4PRF - chains B and A; structure by X-ray diffraction, 2.40 A resolution.

== Chain B ==
Molecule: Hepatitis Delta virus ribozyme
Sequence (76 nucleotides; numbered 98 to 173; the number before each row is that of its first residue):
    98 GAUGGCCGGCAUGGUCCCAGCCUCCUCGCUGGCGCCGGCUGGGCAACACC
   148 AUUGCACUCCGGUGGUGAAUGGGACU
Unresolved in the structure: 98, 173
Metal / ion sites: Sr2+ site 1 near C141 (its only coordinating residue here); Sr2+ site 2 near U163 (its only coordinating residue here)
Reported in the primary citation:
  - Sr2+ coordination: U120

== Chain A ==
Molecule: U1 small nuclear ribonucleoprotein A
From: Homo sapiens
Notes: fragment: u1a_rbd
UniProt: P09012 (SNRPA_HUMAN); numbering as in UniProt (aligned over 1-100)
Chain sequence (100 residues; each row starts with the number of its first residue):
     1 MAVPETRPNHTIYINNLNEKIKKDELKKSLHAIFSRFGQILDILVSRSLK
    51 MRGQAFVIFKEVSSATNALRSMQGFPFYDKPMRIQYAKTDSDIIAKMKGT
Unresolved in the structure: 1-3, 99-100
Sequence notes: engineered mutation His31 (Tyr in P09012), Arg36 (Gln in P09012)
UniProt features mapped onto this chain:
  - modified residue: Ala2 (N-acetylalanine), Lys60 (N6-acetyllysine)
  - mutagenesis: Thr11 (T11V: Abolishes RNA binding), Tyr13 (Y13F: Substantially reduces RNA binding), Asn15 (N15V: Abolishes RNA binding), Asn16 (N16V: Substantially reduces RNA binding), Arg52 (R52Q: Abolishes RNA binding)
Reported in the primary citation:
  - contacts within the chain: Glu19-Arg47 (hydrogen bond)

== Interface between chain B and chain A ==
Pairs across the interface (44; chain B residue first):
  C144(B) - Lys22(A)  salt bridge to the phosphate
  A148(B) - Glu19(A)  base contact
  A148(B) - Leu49(A)  base contact
  A148(B) - Arg52(A)  hydrogen bond to the base
  U149(B) - Glu19(A)  hydrogen bond to the base
  U149(B) - Arg52(A)  base contact
  U150(B) - Asn15(A)  base contact
  U150(B) - Asn16(A)  hydrogen bond to the base
  U150(B) - Lys80(A)  hydrogen bond to the base
  U150(B) - Arg83(A)  hydrogen bond to the base
  G151(B) - Tyr13(A)  hydrogen bond to the base
  G151(B) - Asn15(A)  hydrogen bond to the base
  G151(B) - Asn16(A)  hydrogen bond to the base
  G151(B) - Glu19(A)  hydrogen bond to the base
  G151(B) - Lys50(A)  hydrogen bond to the sugar
  G151(B) - Met51(A)  sugar contact
  G151(B) - Arg52(A)  hydrogen bond to the base
  G151(B) - Gly53(A)  base contact
  G151(B) - Gln54(A)  base contact
  C152(B) - Thr6(A)  base contact
  C152(B) - Tyr13(A)  stacking on the base
  C152(B) - Met51(A)  sugar contact
  C152(B) - Gln54(A)  sugar contact
  C152(B) - Phe56(A)  base contact
  C152(B) - Gln85(A)  base contact
  C152(B) - Tyr86(A)  hydrogen bond to the base
  C152(B) - Ala87(A)  base contact
  C152(B) - Lys88(A)  hydrogen bond to the base
  A153(B) - Leu44(A)  base contact
  A153(B) - Lys50(A)  salt bridge to the phosphate
  A153(B) - Met51(A)  sugar contact
  A153(B) - Phe56(A)  stacking on the base
  A153(B) - Thr89(A)  hydrogen bond to the base
  A153(B) - Asp90(A)  base contact
  A153(B) - Ser91(A)  hydrogen bond to the base
  C154(B) - Thr89(A)  hydrogen bond to the base
  C154(B) - Asp90(A)  hydrogen bond to the base
  C154(B) - Ser91(A)  base contact
  C154(B) - Asp92(A)  hydrogen bond to the base
  C157(B) - Ser46(A)  hydrogen bond to the phosphate
  C157(B) - Ser48(A)  phosphate contact
  G158(B) - Ser48(A)  phosphate contact
  G158(B) - Leu49(A)  hydrogen bond to the phosphate
  G158(B) - Arg52(A)  hydrogen bond to the base
Other interface residues (no listed pair), chain B (11 interface residues in all): A143
Other interface residues (no listed pair), chain A (29 interface residues in all): Thr11, Leu17, Arg47

== In short ==
The interface between chain B and chain A involves 11 residues on one side and 29 on the other; the contacts
include 21 hydrogen bonds, 2 salt bridges and 2 aromatic stacking contacts. Polar contacts include
A148(B)-Arg52(A), U149(B)-Glu19(A) and U150(B)-Asn16(A). The paper reports Sr2+ coordination by U120(B);
contacts within the chain involving Arg47(A) and Glu19(A).
Chain B is Hepatitis Delta virus ribozyme and chain A is U1 small nuclear ribonucleoprotein A (Homo sapiens);
the structure, A Second Look at the HDV Ribozyme Structure and Dynamics, was determined by X-ray diffraction
(same publication as 4PR6).
